Entry 1C1B (X-ray diffraction, 2.50 A resolution); this record covers chains A and B.

Chain A:
Name: HIV-1 reverse transcriptase (A-chain)
From: Human immunodeficiency virus 1
Notes: EC 2.7.7.49; fragment: p66
UniProtKB: P04585 (POL_HV1H2); residues 1-560 here correspond to UniProt positions 587-1146 (UniProt number = residue number + 586)
Chain sequence (560 residues; numbered 1 to 560; the number before each row is that of its first residue):
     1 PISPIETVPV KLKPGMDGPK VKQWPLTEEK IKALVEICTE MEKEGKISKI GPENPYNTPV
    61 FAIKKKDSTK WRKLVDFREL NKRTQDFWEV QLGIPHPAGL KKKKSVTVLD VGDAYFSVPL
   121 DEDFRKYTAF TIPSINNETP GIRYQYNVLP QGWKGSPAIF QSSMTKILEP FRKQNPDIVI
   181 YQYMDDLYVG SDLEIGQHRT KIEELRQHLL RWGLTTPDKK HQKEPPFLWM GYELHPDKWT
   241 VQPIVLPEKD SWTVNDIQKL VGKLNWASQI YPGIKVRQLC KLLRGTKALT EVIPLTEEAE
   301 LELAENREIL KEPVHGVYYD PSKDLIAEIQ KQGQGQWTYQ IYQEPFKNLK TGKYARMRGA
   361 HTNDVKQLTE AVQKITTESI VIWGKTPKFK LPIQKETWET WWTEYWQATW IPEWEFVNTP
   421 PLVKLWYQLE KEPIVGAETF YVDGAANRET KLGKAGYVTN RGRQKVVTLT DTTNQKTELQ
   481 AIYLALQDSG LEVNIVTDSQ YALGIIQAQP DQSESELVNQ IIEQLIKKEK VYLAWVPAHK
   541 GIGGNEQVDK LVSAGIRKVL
Disordered / not traced: 66-69, 89-90, 544-560
Sequence notes: modified residue (280)
Modified / non-standard residues: Cys280 (3-sulfinoalanine; CSD)
Small-molecule neighbours: gca-186 (GCA; 6-(3',5'-dimethylbenzyl)-1-ethoxymethyl-5-isopropyluracil): Pro95, Leu100, Lys101, Lys103, Val106, Val179, Tyr181, Tyr188, Val189, Gly190, Pro225, Phe227, Trp229, Leu234, His235, Pro236, Tyr318
UniProt features mapped onto this chain:
  - binding site (Mg(2+)): Asp186
  - site: Trp402 (Essential for RT p66/p51 heterodimerization)

Chain B:
Name: HIV-1 reverse transcriptase (B-chain)
From: Human immunodeficiency virus 1
Notes: EC 2.7.7.49; fragment: p51
UniProtKB: P04585 (POL_HV1H2); residues 1-440 here correspond to UniProt positions 587-1026 (UniProt number = residue number + 586)
Chain sequence (440 residues; numbered 1 to 440; the number before each row is that of its first residue):
     1 PISPIETVPV KLKPGMDGPK VKQWPLTEEK IKALVEICTE MEKEGKISKI GPENPYNTPV
    61 FAIKKKDSTK WRKLVDFREL NKRTQDFWEV QLGIPHPAGL KKKKSVTVLD VGDAYFSVPL
   121 DEDFRKYTAF TIPSINNETP GIRYQYNVLP QGWKGSPAIF QSSMTKILEP FKKQNPDIVI
   181 YQYMDDLYVG SDLEIGQHRT KIEELRQHLL RWGLTTPDKK HQKEPPFLWM GYELHPDKWT
   241 VQPIVLPEKD SWTVNDIQKL VGKLNWASQI YPGIKVRQLC KLLRGTKALT EVIPLTEEAE
   301 LELAENREIL KEPVHGVYYD PSKDLIAEIQ KQGQGQWTYQ IYQEPFKNLK TGKYARMRGA
   361 HTNDVKQLTE AVQKITTESI VIWGKTPKFK LPIQKETWET WWTEYWQATW IPEWEFVNTP
   421 PLVKLWYNLE KEPIVGAETF
Disordered / not traced: 1-4, 89-92, 218-230, 437-440
Sequence notes: conflict Lys172 (Arg327 in P04585), Asn428 (Gln583 in P04585)
UniProt features mapped onto this chain:
  - binding site (Mg(2+)): Asp186
  - site: Trp402 (Essential for RT p66/p51 heterodimerization)

Chain A / chain B interface:
Residue-residue contacts - 101 pairs, chain A then chain B:
  Val8(A) - Glu53(B)
  Pro9(A) - Glu53(B)
  Gln85(A) - Glu53(B)  hydrogen bond (side chain-backbone)
  Asp86(A) - Glu53(B)
  Asp86(A) - Pro55(B)
  Phe87(A) - Pro52(B)
  Phe87(A) - Glu53(B)
  Trp88(A) - Pro52(B)  hydrogen bond (backbone-backbone)
  Trp88(A) - Asn54(B)
  Trp88(A) - Pro55(B)
  Trp88(A) - Asn57(B)
  Trp88(A) - Thr131(B)
  Trp88(A) - Arg143(B)
  Gln91(A) - Asn137(B)
  Gln91(A) - Thr139(B)  hydrogen bond (side chain-backbone)
  Gln91(A) - Pro140(B)
  Gly93(A) - Asn137(B)  hydrogen bond (backbone-side chain)
  Ile94(A) - Asn137(B)
  Pro95(A) - Asn136(B)
  Pro95(A) - Asn137(B)
  His96(A) - Asn136(B)  hydrogen bond (backbone-side chain)
  Gly99(A) - Asn136(B)
  Gly99(A) - Glu138(B)
  Leu100(A) - Glu138(B)
  Gln161(A) - Pro140(B)
  Ser162(A) - Pro52(B)
  Thr165(A) - Pro140(B)
  Ile180(A) - Glu138(B)
  Tyr181(A) - Glu138(B)
  Lys366(A) - Gln394(B)  hydrogen bond
  Glu370(A) - Gln394(B)  hydrogen bond
  Gln373(A) - Glu396(B)
  Gln373(A) - Thr400(B)
  Thr377(A) - Thr400(B)
  Ile380(A) - Pro25(B)  hydrophobic
  Ile380(A) - Leu26(B)
  Val381(A) - Pro25(B)  hydrophobic
  Val381(A) - Ile135(B)
  Val381(A) - Asn136(B)  hydrogen bond (backbone-backbone)
  Ile382(A) - Ile135(B)
  Ile382(A) - Asn136(B)
  Gly384(A) - Thr27(B)
  Gly384(A) - Glu28(B)  hydrogen bond (backbone-backbone)
  Gly384(A) - Ile135(B)
  Lys385(A) - Glu28(B)
  Glu399(A) - Thr362(B)
  Trp402(A) - Lys331(B)  hydrogen bond (backbone-side chain)
  Trp402(A) - His361(B)
  Trp402(A) - Thr362(B)
  Trp402(A) - Asp364(B)
  Thr403(A) - Gly333(B)
  Thr403(A) - Gln334(B)
  Tyr405(A) - Lys331(B)  hydrogen bond (backbone-side chain)
  Trp406(A) - Lys331(B)
  Trp406(A) - Val417(B)
  Trp406(A) - Asn418(B)
  Trp406(A) - Thr419(B)
  Gln407(A) - Lys331(B)  hydrogen bond (backbone-side chain)
  Gln407(A) - Pro392(B)
  Gln407(A) - Ile393(B)
  Gln407(A) - Gln394(B)
  Ala408(A) - Asp364(B)
  Ala408(A) - Pro392(B)  hydrogen bond (backbone-backbone)
  Ala408(A) - Ile393(B)
  Thr409(A) - Asp364(B)  hydrogen bond (backbone-side chain)
  Trp410(A) - Thr362(B)
  Trp410(A) - Asn363(B)
  Trp410(A) - Trp401(B)
  Trp410(A) - Tyr405(B)
  Pro412(A) - Trp401(B)  hydrophobic
  Pro433(A) - Asn255(B)
  Pro433(A) - Leu289(B)  hydrophobic
  Val435(A) - Thr290(B)
  Thr439(A) - Lys287(B)
  Thr439(A) - Ala288(B)
  Thr439(A) - Leu289(B)
  Tyr441(A) - Val254(B)
  Tyr441(A) - Thr286(B)
  Tyr441(A) - Lys287(B)  hydrogen bond (side chain-backbone)
  Val458(A) - Thr286(B)
  Asn460(A) - Thr286(B)
  Asn460(A) - Lys287(B)
  Asn460(A) - Ala288(B)
  Asn494(A) - Leu289(B)
  Leu503(A) - Pro421(B)  hydrophobic
  Leu503(A) - Leu422(B)  hydrophobic
  Gln507(A) - Thr419(B)  hydrogen bond (side chain-backbone)
  Gln507(A) - Pro421(B)
  Tyr532(A) - Asn255(B)  hydrogen bond
  Tyr532(A) - Leu289(B)  hydrophobic
  Val536(A) - Gln258(B)
  Pro537(A) - Gly262(B)
  Pro537(A) - Asn265(B)
  Lys540(A) - Asn265(B)
  Lys540(A) - Cys280(B)
  Gly541(A) - Cys280(B)
  Gly541(A) - Arg284(B)  hydrogen bond (backbone-side chain)
  Ile542(A) - Cys280(B)  hydrophobic
  Ile542(A) - Leu283(B)  hydrophobic
  Gly543(A) - Leu283(B)
  Gly543(A) - Gly285(B)
Other interface residues (no listed pair), chain A (62 interface residues in all): Ala158, Ile159, Arg172, Thr376, Trp383, Thr459, Val496, Ala534, Trp535
Other interface residues (no listed pair), chain B (58 interface residues in all): Lys20, Val21, Tyr56, Val261, Trp337, Val365, Leu368, Pro420

Overview:
The interface between chain A and chain B involves 62 residues on one side and 58 on the other, with 18
hydrogen bonds. Among the polar pairs are Gln85(A)-Glu53(B), Gln91(A)-Thr139(B) and Gly93(A)-Asn137(B). Chain
A binds gca-186.
Chain A is HIV-1 reverse transcriptase (A-chain) and chain B is HIV-1 reverse transcriptase (B-chain), both
from Human immunodeficiency virus 1; the structure, Crystal structure of HIV-1 reverse transcriptase in
complex with gca-186, was determined by X-ray diffraction (same publication as 1C1C).
